9B9J - chains H and L of the 4 polymer chains in the assembly; structure by electron microscopy, 2.60 A resolution.

Chain H:
Name: BIIG2 Fab Heavy Chain
From: Rattus norvegicus
Notes: antibody fragment or engineered binder
Amino-acid sequence (217 residues; numbered 1 to 210 plus 7 insertion-coded residues; the number before each row is that of its first residue; a row labelled like 82A-82C holds insertion residues (82A, then the next letters in order)):
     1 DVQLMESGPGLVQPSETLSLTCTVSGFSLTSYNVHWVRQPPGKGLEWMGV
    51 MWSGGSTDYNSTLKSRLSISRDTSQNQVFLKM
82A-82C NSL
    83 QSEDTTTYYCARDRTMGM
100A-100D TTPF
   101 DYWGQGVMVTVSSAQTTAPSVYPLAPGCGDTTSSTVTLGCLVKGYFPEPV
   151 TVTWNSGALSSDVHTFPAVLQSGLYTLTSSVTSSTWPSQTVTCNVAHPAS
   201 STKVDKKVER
Disordered / not traced: 113-210
Disulfides: Cys-22/Cys-92
Covalent attachments: glycan linked to Asn-60

Chain L:
Name: BIIG2 Fab Light Chain
From: Rattus norvegicus
Notes: antibody fragment or engineered binder
Amino-acid sequence (214 residues; each row starts with the number of its first residue; X marks 1 residue of unknown identity (built as UNK)):
     1 DVQMTQSPSNLAASPGESVSINCKASKRISKYLAWYQQKPGKANKLLIYS
    51 GSTLQSGTPSRFSGSGSGTDFTLTIRNLEPEDFGLYYCQQHKEYPPTFGA
   101 GTKLELKRADAAPTVSIFPPSTEQLATGGASVVCLMNNFYPRDISVKWKI
   151 DGTERRDGVLDSVTDQDSKDSTYSMSSTLSLTKADYESHNLYTCEVVHXT
   201 SSSPVVKSFNRNEC
Disordered / not traced: 108-214
Disulfides: Cys-23/Cys-88

Interface between chain H and chain L:
Pairs across the interface (25; chain H residue first):
  His-35(H) with Tyr-94(L), hydrogen bond
  Gln-39(H) with Tyr-87(L), hydrogen bond
  Leu-45(H) with Phe-98(L)
  Trp-47(H) with Pro-95(L), hydrophobic; Pro-96(L)
  Trp-52(H) with Tyr-94(L), hydrophobic
  Tyr-91(H) with Gln-38(L)
  Asp-95(H) with Tyr-94(L), hydrogen bond
  Thr-97(H) with Tyr-94(L)
  Pro-100C(H) with Tyr-36(L); Tyr-49(L), hydrophobic; Gln-89(L); His-91(L)
  Phe-100D(H) with Tyr-36(L), hydrogen bond (backbone-side chain); Gln-89(L); Pro-96(L), hydrophobic; Phe-98(L), hydrophobic
  Trp-103(H) with Tyr-36(L); Ala-43(L); Asn-44(L); Phe-98(L), hydrophobic
  Gly-104(H) with Ala-43(L)
  Gln-105(H) with Gly-41(L); Lys-42(L); Ala-43(L)
Interface residues without a listed pair, chain H (17 interface residues in all): Asn-33, Val-37, Gly-44, Asp-101
Interface residues without a listed pair, chain L (17 interface residues in all): Ala-34, Leu-46, Ala-100

Summary:
Chain H and chain L each contribute 17 residues to their interface; the contacts include 4 hydrogen bonds.
Polar pairs include His-35(H)/Tyr-94(L), Gln-39(H)/Tyr-87(L) and Asp-95(H)/Tyr-94(L).
Here chain H is BIIG2 Fab Heavy Chain and chain L is BIIG2 Fab Light Chain, both from Rattus norvegicus. Entry
9B9J (Integrin alpha-5 beta-1 in complex with BIIG2 Fab) was determined by electron microscopy (same
publication as 9B9K and 8R38).
